5HM9 - chains A and C; structure by X-ray diffraction, 2.60 A resolution.

== Chain A ==
Protein: MamO protease domain
Organism: Magnetospirillum magneticum AMB-1
Reference sequence: Q2W8Q2 (Q2W8Q2_MAGSA); residues 34-222 here correspond to UniProt positions 78-266 (UniProt number = residue number + 44)
Amino-acid sequence (189 residues; row label = number of the first residue in the row):
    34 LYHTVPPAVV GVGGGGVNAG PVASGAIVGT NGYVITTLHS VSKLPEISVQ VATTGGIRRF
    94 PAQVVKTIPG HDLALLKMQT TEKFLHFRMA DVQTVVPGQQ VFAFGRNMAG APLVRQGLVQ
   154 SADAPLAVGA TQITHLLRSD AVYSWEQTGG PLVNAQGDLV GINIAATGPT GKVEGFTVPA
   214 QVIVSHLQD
Curated features (UniProtKB/Swiss-Prot):
  - binding site (a divalent metal cation): His104, His219
From the paper describing this entry:
  - contacts within the chain: His72-Asp105 (hydrogen bond)
  - binding site for poly(UNK) (chain C): Trp178

== Chain C ==
Protein: poly(UNK)
Organism: Magnetospirillum magneticum AMB-1
Amino-acid sequence (5 residues; row label = number of the first residue in the row; X marks 5 residues of unknown identity (built as UNK)):
   103 XXXXX

== How chain A and chain C interact ==
Chain A side of the interface, 13 residues: His72, Ser73, Leu159, Ala160, Val161, Trp178, Thr181, Ile197, Ala198, Ala199, Thr200, Glu207, Phe209

== In short ==
Chain A and chain C make no direct contact in this assembly. From UniProt: divalent metal cation-binding
residues His104(A) and His219(A) on chain A. From the paper: a binding site for poly(UNK) (chain C) at
Trp178(A); contacts within the chain involving His72(A) and Asp105(A).
Here chain A is MamO protease domain and chain C is poly(UNK), both from Magnetospirillum magneticum AMB-1.
Entry 5HM9 (Crystal structure of MamO protease domain from Magnetospirillum magneticum (apo form)) was
determined by X-ray diffraction (same publication as 5HMA).
